Entry 9U3Q (electron microscopy, 3.37 A resolution); this record covers chain A.

Chain A:
Name: Adenylate cyclase type 9, Protein M2-1
From: Homo sapiens
Notes: EC 4.6.1.1
UniProtKB: chimeric construct of O60503, A0A1S5SHT2: residues 1-1353 from O60503 (ADCY9_HUMAN) positions 1-1353 (same numbers); residues 1366-1604 from A0A1S5SHT2 positions 197-435 (UniProt number = residue number - 1169)
Chain sequence (1622 residues; row label = number of the first residue in the row):
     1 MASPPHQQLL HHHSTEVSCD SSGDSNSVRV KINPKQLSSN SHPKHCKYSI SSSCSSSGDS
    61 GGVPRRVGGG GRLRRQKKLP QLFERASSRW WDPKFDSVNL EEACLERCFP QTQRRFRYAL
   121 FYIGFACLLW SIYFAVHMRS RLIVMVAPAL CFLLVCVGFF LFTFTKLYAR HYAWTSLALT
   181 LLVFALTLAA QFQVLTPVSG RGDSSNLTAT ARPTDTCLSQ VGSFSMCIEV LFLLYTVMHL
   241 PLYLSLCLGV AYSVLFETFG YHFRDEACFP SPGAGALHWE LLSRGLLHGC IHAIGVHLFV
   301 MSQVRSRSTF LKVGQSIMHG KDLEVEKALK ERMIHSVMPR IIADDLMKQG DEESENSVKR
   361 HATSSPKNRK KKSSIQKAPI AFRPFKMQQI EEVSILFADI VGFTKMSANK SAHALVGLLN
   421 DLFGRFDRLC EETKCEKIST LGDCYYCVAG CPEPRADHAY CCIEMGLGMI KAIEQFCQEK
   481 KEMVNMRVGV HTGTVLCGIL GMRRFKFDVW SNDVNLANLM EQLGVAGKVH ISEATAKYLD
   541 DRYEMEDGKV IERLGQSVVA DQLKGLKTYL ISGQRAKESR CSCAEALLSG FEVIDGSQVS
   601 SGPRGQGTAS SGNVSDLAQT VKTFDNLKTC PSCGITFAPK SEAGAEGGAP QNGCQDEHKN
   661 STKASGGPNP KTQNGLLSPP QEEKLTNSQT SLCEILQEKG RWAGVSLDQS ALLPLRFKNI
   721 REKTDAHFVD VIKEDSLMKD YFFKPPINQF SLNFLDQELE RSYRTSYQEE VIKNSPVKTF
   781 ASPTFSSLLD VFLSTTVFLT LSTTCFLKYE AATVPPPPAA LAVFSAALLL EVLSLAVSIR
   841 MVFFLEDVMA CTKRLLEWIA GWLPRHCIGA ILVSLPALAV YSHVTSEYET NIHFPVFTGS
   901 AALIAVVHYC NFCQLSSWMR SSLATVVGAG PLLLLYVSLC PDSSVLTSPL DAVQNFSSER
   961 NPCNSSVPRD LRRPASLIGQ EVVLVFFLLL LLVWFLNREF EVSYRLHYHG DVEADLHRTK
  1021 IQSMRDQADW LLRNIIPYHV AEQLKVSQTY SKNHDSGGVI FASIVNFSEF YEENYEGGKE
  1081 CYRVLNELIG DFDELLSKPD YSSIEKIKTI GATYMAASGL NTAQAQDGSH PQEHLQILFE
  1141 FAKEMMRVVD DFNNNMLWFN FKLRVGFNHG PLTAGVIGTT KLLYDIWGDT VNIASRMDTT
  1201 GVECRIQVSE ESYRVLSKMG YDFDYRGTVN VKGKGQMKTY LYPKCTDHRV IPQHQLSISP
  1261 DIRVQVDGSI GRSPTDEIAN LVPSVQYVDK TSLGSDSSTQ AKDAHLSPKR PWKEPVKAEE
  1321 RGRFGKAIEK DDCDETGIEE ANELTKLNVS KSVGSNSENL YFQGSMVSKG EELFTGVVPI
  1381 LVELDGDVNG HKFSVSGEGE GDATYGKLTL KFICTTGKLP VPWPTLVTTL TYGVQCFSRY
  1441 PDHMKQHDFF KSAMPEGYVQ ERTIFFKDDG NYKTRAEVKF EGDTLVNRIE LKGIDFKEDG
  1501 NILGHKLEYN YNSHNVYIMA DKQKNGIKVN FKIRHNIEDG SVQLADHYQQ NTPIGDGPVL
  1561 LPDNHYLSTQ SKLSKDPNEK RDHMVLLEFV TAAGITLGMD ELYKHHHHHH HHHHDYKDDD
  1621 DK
Unresolved in the structure: 1-97, 196-212, 334-735, 940-973, 1033-1622
Differences from the reference sequence: linker (1354-1365); expression tag (1605-1622)
Cystine bridges: Cys-217/Cys-268
Swiss-Prot annotation at these positions:
  - binding site (ATP): Asp-399 to Thr-404, Leu-441 to Asp-443, Arg-487, Lys-1108, Asp-1185 to Trp-1187, Asn-1192 to Arg-1196, Lys-1232
  - binding site (Mg(2+)): Asp-399, Ile-400, Asp-443
  - modified residue (Phosphoserine): Ser-610, Ser-688, Ser-691, Ser-706, Ser-1257, Ser-1259, Ser-1295, Ser-1307
  - glycosylation (N-linked (GlcNAc...) asparagine): Asn-206, Asn-955, Asn-964

Summary:
From UniProt: 20 ATP-binding residues and 3 Mg2+-binding residues.
Chain A is Adenylate cyclase type 9, Protein M2-1 (Homo sapiens); the structure, Cryo-EM structure of human
AC9-Gs complex (TM domain), was determined by electron microscopy together with 9U3P, 9U3R, 9U3S, 9U3U and
9U3V from the same study.
